3TYX - chains A and B; structure by X-ray diffraction, 2.04 A resolution.

Chain A (and B):
Protein: Microcin immunity protein MccF
Source organism: Bacillus anthracis
Notes: chain B of this document is another copy of the same molecule, construct and numbering; everything in this record applies to it too
UniProtKB: Q81RT8 (Q81RT8_BACAN); residue numbers follow UniProt; this construct covers 1-333
Sequence (336 residues; numbered -2 to 333; the number before each row is that of its first residue; numbers below 1 keep their minus sign (Ser-2 is residue -2)):
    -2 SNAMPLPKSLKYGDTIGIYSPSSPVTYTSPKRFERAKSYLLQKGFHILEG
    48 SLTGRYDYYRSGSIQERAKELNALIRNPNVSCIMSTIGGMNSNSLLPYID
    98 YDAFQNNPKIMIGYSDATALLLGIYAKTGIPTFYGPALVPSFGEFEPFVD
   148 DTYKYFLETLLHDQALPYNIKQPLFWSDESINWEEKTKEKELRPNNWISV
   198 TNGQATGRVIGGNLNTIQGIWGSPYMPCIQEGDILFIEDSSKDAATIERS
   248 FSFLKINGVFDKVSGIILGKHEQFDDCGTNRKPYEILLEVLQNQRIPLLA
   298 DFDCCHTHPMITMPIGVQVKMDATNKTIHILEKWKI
Disordered / not traced: -2 (chain B: -2 to 1)
Differences from the reference sequence: expression tag (-2 to 0); engineered mutation Ser177 (Phe in Q81RT8)
Small-molecule neighbours: adenosine monophosphate (AMP): Ile84, Gly85, Gly86, Tyr111, Ser112, Pro137, Ser177, Trp180, Ser237, Glu269, His303
What the authors report for this chain:
  - binding site for adenosine monophosphate: Trp180
  - catalytic residues: Ser112, Glu235, His303 (proposed by the authors, not directly observed)
  - mutagenesis - S112A/H303A: abolished catalytic activity
  - mutagenesis - W180A: decreased catalytic activity on ESA
  - mutagenesis - W180A: decreased catalytic activity on McC

Interface between chain A and chain B:
Pairs across the interface - 98 pairs, chain A then chain B:
  Asp54(A) - Arg278(B)  salt bridge
  Tyr55(A) - Cys274(B)
  Tyr55(A) - Gly275(B)
  Tyr55(A) - Thr276(B)
  Tyr56(A) - Ala241(B)  hydrophobic
  Tyr56(A) - Ala242(B)  hydrophobic
  Tyr56(A) - Glu245(B)  hydrogen bond
  Tyr56(A) - Cys274(B)  hydrophobic
  Tyr56(A) - Thr276(B)
  Arg57(A) - Glu245(B)  salt bridge
  Arg57(A) - Arg278(B)
  Arg57(A) - Glu286(B)  salt bridge
  Ser60(A) - Glu286(B)
  Ile61(A) - Glu245(B)
  Ile61(A) - Glu286(B)  hydrogen bond (backbone-side chain)
  Ile61(A) - Val287(B)  hydrophobic
  Gln62(A) - Gln289(B)
  Arg64(A) - Glu245(B)  salt bridge
  Gly86(A) - Arg246(B)
  Met87(A) - Ala242(B)
  Met87(A) - Arg246(B)  hydrogen bond (backbone-side chain)
  Asn88(A) - Ala242(B)  hydrogen bond (side chain-backbone)
  Asn88(A) - Glu245(B)
  Asn88(A) - Arg246(B)
  Asn90(A) - Arg246(B)  hydrogen bond (side chain-backbone)
  Asn90(A) - Ser249(B)
  Asn90(A) - Phe250(B)
  Asn90(A) - Ile253(B)
  Ser91(A) - Glu245(B)  hydrogen bond
  Ser91(A) - Ser249(B)  hydrogen bond
  Leu93(A) - Ile253(B)  hydrophobic
  Pro94(A) - Ile253(B)  hydrophobic
  Tyr95(A) - Lys252(B)
  Tyr95(A) - Gln289(B)
  Asp113(A) - Arg246(B)  salt bridge
  Asn212(A) - Arg246(B)  hydrogen bond
  Thr213(A) - Arg246(B)  hydrogen bond
  Gln215(A) - Gln215(B)
  Gln215(A) - Phe250(B)
  Gly216(A) - Phe250(B)
  Gly216(A) - Ile253(B)
  Ile217(A) - Ile253(B)  hydrophobic
  Trp218(A) - Trp218(B)  hydrogen bond (backbone-side chain)
  Trp218(A) - Phe250(B)
  Trp218(A) - Asn254(B)  hydrogen bond (backbone-side chain)
  Gly219(A) - Asn254(B)
  Ser220(A) - Ile253(B)
  Ser220(A) - Asn254(B)  hydrogen bond (backbone-side chain)
  Pro221(A) - Ile253(B)
  Tyr222(A) - Ile253(B)  hydrophobic
  Ala241(A) - Tyr56(B)  hydrophobic
  Ala242(A) - Tyr56(B)  hydrophobic
  Ala242(A) - Met87(B)
  Ala242(A) - Asn88(B)  hydrogen bond (backbone-side chain)
  Glu245(A) - Tyr56(B)  hydrogen bond
  Glu245(A) - Arg57(B)  salt bridge
  Glu245(A) - Ile61(B)
  Glu245(A) - Arg64(B)  salt bridge
  Glu245(A) - Asn88(B)
  Glu245(A) - Ser91(B)  hydrogen bond
  Arg246(A) - Gly86(B)
  Arg246(A) - Met87(B)  hydrogen bond (side chain-backbone)
  Arg246(A) - Asn88(B)
  Arg246(A) - Asn90(B)  hydrogen bond (backbone-side chain)
  Arg246(A) - Asp113(B)  salt bridge
  Arg246(A) - Asn212(B)  hydrogen bond
  Arg246(A) - Thr213(B)  hydrogen bond
  Ser249(A) - Asn90(B)
  Ser249(A) - Ser91(B)  hydrogen bond
  Phe250(A) - Asn90(B)
  Phe250(A) - Gln215(B)
  Phe250(A) - Gly216(B)
  Phe250(A) - Trp218(B)
  Lys252(A) - Tyr95(B)
  Ile253(A) - Asn90(B)
  Ile253(A) - Leu93(B)  hydrophobic
  Ile253(A) - Pro94(B)  hydrophobic
  Ile253(A) - Gly216(B)
  Ile253(A) - Ile217(B)  hydrophobic
  Ile253(A) - Ser220(B)
  Ile253(A) - Pro221(B)
  Ile253(A) - Tyr222(B)  hydrophobic
  Asn254(A) - Trp218(B)  hydrogen bond (side chain-backbone)
  Asn254(A) - Gly219(B)
  Asn254(A) - Ser220(B)  hydrogen bond (side chain-backbone)
  Cys274(A) - Tyr55(B)
  Cys274(A) - Tyr56(B)  hydrophobic
  Gly275(A) - Tyr55(B)
  Thr276(A) - Tyr55(B)
  Thr276(A) - Tyr56(B)
  Arg278(A) - Asp54(B)  salt bridge
  Arg278(A) - Arg57(B)
  Glu286(A) - Arg57(B)  salt bridge
  Glu286(A) - Ser60(B)
  Glu286(A) - Ile61(B)  hydrogen bond (side chain-backbone)
  Val287(A) - Ile61(B)  hydrophobic
  Gln289(A) - Gln62(B)  hydrogen bond
  Gln289(A) - Tyr95(B)
Also at the interface, not in a pair above, chain A (45 interface residues in all): Thr243, Ile283
Also at the interface, not in a pair above, chain B (45 interface residues in all): Thr243, Ile283

Summary:
The chain A/chain B interface involves 45 residues from each chain; the contacts include 24 hydrogen bonds and
10 salt bridges. Among the polar pairs are Asp54(A)-Arg278(B), Arg57(A)-Glu245(B) and Arg57(A)-Glu286(B).
Chain A binds adenosine monophosphate. From the paper: catalytic residues Ser112(A), Glu235(A) and His303(A);
S112A/H303A of chain A abolish catalytic activity.
Chain A and chain B are both Microcin immunity protein MccF (Bacillus anthracis); the structure, Crystal
structure of the F177S mutant of mycrocine immunity protein (MccF) with AMP, was determined by X-ray
diffraction (same publication as 3U1B, 3T5M, 3SR3 and 3GJZ).
